PDB entry 1YIO | X-ray diffraction, 2.20 A resolution | chain A

== Chain A ==
Name: response regulatory protein
Source organism: Pseudomonas fluorescens
UniProtKB: O30989 (O30989_PSEFL); residue numbers follow UniProt; this construct covers 1-208
Chain sequence (208 residues; each row starts with the number of its first residue):
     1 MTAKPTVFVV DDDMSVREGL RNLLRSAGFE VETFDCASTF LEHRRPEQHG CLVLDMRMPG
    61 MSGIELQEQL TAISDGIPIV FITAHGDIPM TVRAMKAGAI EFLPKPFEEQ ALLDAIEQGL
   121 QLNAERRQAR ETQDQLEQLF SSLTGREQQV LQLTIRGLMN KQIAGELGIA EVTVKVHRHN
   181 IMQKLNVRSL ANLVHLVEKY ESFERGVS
Unresolved in the structure: 1-2, 201-208
Metal / ion sites: Mg2+: D12, D55, R57; Hg2+ site 1: D35, C36, S38, T39; Hg2+ site 2 near H43 (its only coordinating residue here); Hg2+ site 3 near C51 (its only coordinating residue here)
Reported in the primary citation:
  - Mg2+ coordination: D12, D55, R57
  - post-translational modification sites: D55 (by similarity / conservation)
  - conformationally variable residues (side-chain flip): T83, F102
  - Hg2+ coordination: H43, H85
  - contacts within the chain: Q67-A94, T91-A94

== Overview ==
The Mg2+ site is built by D12, D55 and R57. D35, C36, S38 and T39 coordinate Hg2+ site 1. The paper reports
Mg2+ coordination by D12, D55 and R57; Hg2+ coordination by H43 and H85.
Chain A is response regulatory protein (Pseudomonas fluorescens); the structure, Crystallographic structure of
response regulator StyR from Pseudomonas fluorescens, was determined by X-ray diffraction (same publication as
1ZN2).
